6Z9W - chains A and B of the 3 polymer chains in the assembly; structure by X-ray diffraction, 2.70 A resolution.

== Chain A ==
Protein: MHC class I antigen
Organism: Homo sapiens
UniProt: U5YJM1 (U5YJM1_HUMAN); residues 1-275 here correspond to UniProt positions 25-299 (UniProt number = residue number + 24)
Chain sequence (275 residues; row label = number of the first residue in the row):
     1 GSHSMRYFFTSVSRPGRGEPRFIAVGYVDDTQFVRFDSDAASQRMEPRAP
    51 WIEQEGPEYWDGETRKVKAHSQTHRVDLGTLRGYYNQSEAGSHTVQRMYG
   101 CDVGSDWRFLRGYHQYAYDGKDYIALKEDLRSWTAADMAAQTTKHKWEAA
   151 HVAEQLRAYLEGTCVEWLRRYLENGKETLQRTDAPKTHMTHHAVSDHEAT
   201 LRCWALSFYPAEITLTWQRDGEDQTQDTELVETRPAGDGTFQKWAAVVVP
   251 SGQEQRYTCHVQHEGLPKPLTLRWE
Cystine bridges: Cys-101/Cys-164, Cys-203/Cys-259

== Chain B ==
Protein: Beta-2-microglobulin
Organism: Homo sapiens
UniProt: P61769 (B2MG_HUMAN); residues 1-99 here correspond to UniProt positions 21-119 (UniProt number = residue number + 20)
Chain sequence (100 residues; row label = number of the first residue in the row; numbering starts at 0):
     0 MIQRTPKIQVYSRHPAENGKSNFLNCYVSGFHPSDIEVDLLKNGERIEKV
    50 EHSDLSFSKDWSFYLLYYTEFTPTEKDEYACRVNHVTLSQPKIVKWDRDM
Differences from the reference sequence: initiating methionine (0)
Cystine bridges: Cys-25/Cys-80
Swiss-Prot annotation at these positions:
  - modified residue: Gln-2 (Pyrrolidone carboxylic acid)
  - glycosylation: Ile-1 (N-linked (Glc) (glycation) isoleucine), Lys-19 (N-linked (Glc) (glycation) lysine), Lys-41 (N-linked (Glc) (glycation) lysine), Lys-48 (N-linked (Glc) (glycation) lysine), Lys-58 (N-linked (Glc) (glycation) lysine), Lys-91 (N-linked (Glc) (glycation) lysine), Lys-94 (N-linked (Glc) (glycation) lysine)

== How chain A and chain B interact ==
Residue-residue contacts - 54 pairs, chain A then chain B:
  Phe-8(A) with Ser-55(B); Phe-56(B)
  Phe-9(A) with Phe-56(B)
  Thr-10(A) with Leu-54(B); Phe-56(B); Phe-62(B)
  Val-12(A) with Ser-33(B)
  Ile-23(A) with Leu-54(B)
  Val-25(A) with Asp-53(B); Leu-54(B); Ser-55(B)
  Tyr-27(A) with Ser-55(B); Tyr-63(B), hydrogen bond
  Gln-32(A) with Asp-53(B), hydrogen bond
  Arg-35(A) with Asp-53(B), salt bridge
  Arg-48(A) with Asp-53(B), salt bridge
  His-93(A) with Met-0(B)
  Gln-96(A) with His-31(B), hydrogen bond; Phe-56(B); Trp-60(B), hydrogen bond (side chain-backbone); Phe-62(B)
  Arg-97(A) with Phe-56(B)
  Gln-115(A) with Trp-60(B)
  Tyr-116(A) with Trp-60(B)
  Ala-117(A) with Trp-60(B)
  Asp-119(A) with Met-0(B); His-31(B)
  Gly-120(A) with His-31(B), hydrogen bond (backbone-side chain)
  Asp-122(A) with Trp-60(B), hydrogen bond
  Thr-190(A) with Asp-98(B); Met-99(B)
  His-192(A) with Asp-98(B); Met-99(B)
  Arg-202(A) with Asp-98(B)
  Trp-204(A) with Asp-98(B)
  Val-231(A) with Gln-8(B)
  Glu-232(A) with Lys-6(B), salt bridge; Gln-8(B), hydrogen bond (backbone-side chain); Tyr-26(B), hydrogen bond; Ser-28(B), hydrogen bond
  Arg-234(A) with Gln-8(B), hydrogen bond; Tyr-10(B); Tyr-26(B)
  Pro-235(A) with Tyr-10(B), hydrogen bond (backbone-side chain); Asn-24(B); Leu-65(B)
  Ala-236(A) with Arg-12(B), hydrogen bond (backbone-side chain); Asn-24(B), hydrogen bond (backbone-side chain)
  Gly-237(A) with Arg-12(B), hydrogen bond (backbone-side chain)
  Asp-238(A) with Arg-12(B), salt bridge; His-13(B)
  Gln-242(A) with Tyr-10(B); Ser-11(B); Arg-12(B), hydrogen bond (side chain-backbone)
Other interface residues (no listed pair), chain A (37 interface residues in all): Gln-87, Thr-94, Met-98, Leu-206, Thr-233, Trp-244
Other interface residues (no listed pair), chain B (26 interface residues in all): Ile-1, Pro-14, Pro-32, His-51

== Summary ==
37 residues of chain A and 26 residues of chain B are in contact; the contacts include 15 hydrogen bonds and 4
salt bridges. Polar contacts include Arg-35(A)/Asp-53(B), Arg-48(A)/Asp-53(B) and Glu-232(A)/Lys-6(B).
Chain A is MHC class I antigen and chain B is Beta-2-microglobulin, both from Homo sapiens; the structure,
Human Class I Major Histocompatibility Complex, A02 allele, presenting LLGWVFAQV, was determined by X-ray
diffraction (same publication as 6Z9V and 6Z9X).
